PDB entry 5BQZ | X-ray diffraction, 2.89 A resolution | chains A and F of the 6 polymer chains in the assembly

[Chain A]
Protein: Hemagglutinin HA1 chain
Source organism: Influenza A virus (A/chicken/Guangdong/S1311/2010(H6N6))
UniProt: A0A067YZV9 (A0A067YZV9_9INFA); residues 1-323 here correspond to UniProt positions 17-339 (UniProt number = residue number + 16)
Sequence (323 residues; row label = number of the first residue in the row):
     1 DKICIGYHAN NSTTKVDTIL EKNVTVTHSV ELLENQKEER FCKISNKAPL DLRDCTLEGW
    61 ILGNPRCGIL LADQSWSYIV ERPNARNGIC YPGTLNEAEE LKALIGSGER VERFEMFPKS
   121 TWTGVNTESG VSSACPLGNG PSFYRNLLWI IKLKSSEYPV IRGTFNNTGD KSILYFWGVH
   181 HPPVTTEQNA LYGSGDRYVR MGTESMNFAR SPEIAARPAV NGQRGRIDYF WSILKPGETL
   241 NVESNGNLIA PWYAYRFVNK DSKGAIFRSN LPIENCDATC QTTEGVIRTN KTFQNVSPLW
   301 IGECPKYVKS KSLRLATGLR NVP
Cystine bridges: Cys42-Cys276, Cys55-Cys67, Cys90-Cys135, Cys280-Cys304
Glycans and other covalent adducts: N-acetylglucosamine (NAG) linked to Asn166

[Chain F]
Protein: Hemagglutinin
Source organism: Influenza A virus (A/chicken/Guangdong/S1311/2010(H6N6))
UniProt: A0A067YZV9 (A0A067YZV9_9INFA); residues 1-185 here correspond to UniProt positions 345-529 (UniProt number = residue number + 344)
Sequence (191 residues; row label = number of the first residue in the row):
     1 GLFGAIAGFI EGGWTGMIDG WYGYHHENSQ GSGYAADKES TQKAIDGITN KVNSIIDKMN
    61 TQFEAVGHEF SNLERRIDNL NKRMEDGFLD VWTYNAELLV LLENERTLDL HDANVKNLHE
   121 KVRSQLRDNA NDLGNGCFEF WHKCNNECME SVKNGTYDYP KYQKESRLNR QKIESVKLEN
   181 FDVYQGALVP R
Disordered / not traced: 170-191
Cystine bridges: Cys144-Cys148
Glycans and other covalent adducts: N-acetylglucosamine (NAG) linked to Asn154
Construct notes: expression tag (186-191)

[Chain A / chain F interface]
Contacting residue pairs (11):
  Thr18(A) with Asn50(F)
  Ile19(A) with Gly47(F); Asn50(F), hydrogen bond (backbone-side chain); Lys51(F), hydrogen bond (backbone-backbone); Ser54(F)
  Leu20(A) with Gly47(F); Asn50(F), hydrogen bond (backbone-side chain); Lys51(F); Leu110(F), hydrophobic
  Glu21(A) with Asn50(F)
  Lys22(A) with Asn50(F)
Interface residues without a listed pair, chain F (7 interface residues in all): Asp46, Ile48

[Overview]
Chain A and chain F form an interface of 5 and 7 residues respectively, with 3 hydrogen bonds. Polar contacts
include Ile19(A)-Asn50(F), Leu20(A)-Asn50(F) and Ile19(A)-Lys51(F). Covalently linked N-acetylglucosamine: at
Asn166(A). Covalently linked N-acetylglucosamine: at Asn154(F).
Chain A is Hemagglutinin HA1 chain and chain F is Hemagglutinin, both from Influenza A virus
(A/chicken/Guangdong/S1311/2010(H6N6)); the structure, Crystal structure of hemagglutinin of
A/Chicken/Guangdong/S1311/2010 (H6N6) in complex with human-like receptor LSTc, was determined by X-ray
diffraction together with 5BNY, 5BQY, 5BR0, 5BR3 and 5BR6 from the same study.
